PDB entry 5E17 | X-ray diffraction, 3.20 A resolution | chains D and G of the 9 polymer chains in the assembly

[Chain D]
Molecule: DNA-directed RNA polymerase subunit beta'
From: Thermus thermophilus (strain HB8 / ATCC 27634 / DSM 579)
Notes: EC 2.7.7.6
UniProt: Q8RQE8 (RPOC_THET8); numbering as in UniProt (aligned over 1-1524)
Chain sequence (1524 residues; row label = number of the first residue in the row):
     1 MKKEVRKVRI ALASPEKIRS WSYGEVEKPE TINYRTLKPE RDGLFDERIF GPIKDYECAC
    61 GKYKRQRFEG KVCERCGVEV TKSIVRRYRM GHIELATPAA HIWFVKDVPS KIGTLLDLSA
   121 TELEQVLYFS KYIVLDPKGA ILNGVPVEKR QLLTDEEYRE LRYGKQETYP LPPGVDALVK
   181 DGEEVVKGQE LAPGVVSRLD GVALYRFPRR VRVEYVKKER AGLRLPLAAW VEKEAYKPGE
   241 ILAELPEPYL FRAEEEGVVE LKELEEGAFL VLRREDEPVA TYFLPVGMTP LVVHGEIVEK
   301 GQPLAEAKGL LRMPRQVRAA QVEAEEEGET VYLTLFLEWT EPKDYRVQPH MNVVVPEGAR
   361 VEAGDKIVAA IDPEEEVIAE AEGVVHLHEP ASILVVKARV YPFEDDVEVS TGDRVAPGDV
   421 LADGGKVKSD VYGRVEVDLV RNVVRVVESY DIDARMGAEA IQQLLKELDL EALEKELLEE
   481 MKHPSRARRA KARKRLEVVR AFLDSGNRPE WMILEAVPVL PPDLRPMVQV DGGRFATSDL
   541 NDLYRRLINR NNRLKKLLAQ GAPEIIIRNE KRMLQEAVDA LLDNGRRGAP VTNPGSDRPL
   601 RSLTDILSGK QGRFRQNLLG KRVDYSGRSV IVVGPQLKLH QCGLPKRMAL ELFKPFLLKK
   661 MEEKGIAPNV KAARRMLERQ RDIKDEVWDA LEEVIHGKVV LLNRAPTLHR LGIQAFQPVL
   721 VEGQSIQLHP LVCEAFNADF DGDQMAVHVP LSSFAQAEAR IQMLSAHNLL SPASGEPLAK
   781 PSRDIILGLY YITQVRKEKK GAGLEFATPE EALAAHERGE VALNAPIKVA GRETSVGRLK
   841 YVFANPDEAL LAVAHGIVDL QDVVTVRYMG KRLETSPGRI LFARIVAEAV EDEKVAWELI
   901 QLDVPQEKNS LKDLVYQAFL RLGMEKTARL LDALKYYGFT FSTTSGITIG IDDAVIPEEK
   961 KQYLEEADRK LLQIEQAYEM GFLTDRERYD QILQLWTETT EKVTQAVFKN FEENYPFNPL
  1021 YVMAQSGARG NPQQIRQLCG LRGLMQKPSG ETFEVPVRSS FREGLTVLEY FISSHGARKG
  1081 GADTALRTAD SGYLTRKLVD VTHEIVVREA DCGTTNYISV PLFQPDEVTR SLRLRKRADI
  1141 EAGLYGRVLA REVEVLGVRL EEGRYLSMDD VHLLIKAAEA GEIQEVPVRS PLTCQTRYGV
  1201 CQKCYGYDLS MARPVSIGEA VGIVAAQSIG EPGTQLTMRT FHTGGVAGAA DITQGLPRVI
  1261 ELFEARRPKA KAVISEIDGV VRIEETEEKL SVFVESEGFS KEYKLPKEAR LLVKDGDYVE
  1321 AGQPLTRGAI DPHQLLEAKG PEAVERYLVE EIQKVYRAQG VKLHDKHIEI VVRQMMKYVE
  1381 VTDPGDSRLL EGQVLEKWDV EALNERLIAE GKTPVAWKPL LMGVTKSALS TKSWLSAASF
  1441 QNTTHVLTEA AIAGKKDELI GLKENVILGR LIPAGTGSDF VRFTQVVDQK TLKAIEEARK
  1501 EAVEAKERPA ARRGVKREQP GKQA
Disordered / not traced: 1-2, 1238-1251, 1503-1524
Bound ions: Zn2+ site 1: Cys-58, Cys-60, Cys-73, Cys-76; Mg2+ site 1: Asp-739, Asp-741, Asp-743 (shared with 1 residue of chain I); Mg2+ site 2 near Lys-840 (its only coordinating residue here); Zn2+ site 2: Cys-1112, Cys-1194, Cys-1201, Cys-1204

[Chain G]
Molecule: 21-nt DNA strand
Sequence (21 nucleotides; numbered 1 to 21; the number before each row is that of its first residue):
     1 CCTGCATCCG TGAGTCGAGG G
Disordered / not traced: 1-3

[Interface between chain D and chain G]
Residue-residue contacts (17):
  Arg-586(D) with DG10(G), salt bridge to the phosphate
  Lys-610(D) with DG14(G), salt bridge to the phosphate; DT15(G), salt bridge to the phosphate
  Arg-615(D) with DA13(G), salt bridge to the phosphate; DT15(G), salt bridge to the phosphate
  Arg-622(D) with DG17(G), salt bridge to the phosphate
  Arg-628(D) with DG17(G), sugar contact
  Ala-705(D) with DC16(G), sugar contact
  Pro-706(D) with DT15(G), base contact
  Thr-1088(D) with DG14(G), sugar contact
  Ala-1089(D) with DG14(G), sugar contact
  Gly-1092(D) with DG14(G), sugar contact
  Tyr-1093(D) with DG12(G), sugar contact; DA13(G), sugar contact; DG14(G), sugar contact
  Gln-1441(D) with DG12(G), sugar contact
  Asn-1442(D) with DG12(G), hydrogen bond to the phosphate
Also at the interface, not in a pair above, chain D (14 interface residues in all): Thr-1443
Also at the interface, not in a pair above, chain G (8 interface residues in all): DT11

[Overview]
Chain D and chain G form an interface of 14 and 8 residues respectively, with 1 hydrogen bond and 6 salt
bridges. Among the polar pairs are Asn-1442(D)/DG12(G), Arg-586(D)/DG10(G) and Lys-610(D)/DG14(G). Cys-58(D),
Cys-60(D), Cys-73(D) and Cys-76(D) form the Zn2+ site 1.
Here chain D is DNA-directed RNA polymerase subunit beta' (Thermus thermophilus (strain HB8 / ATCC 27634 / DSM
579)) and chain G is a 21-nt DNA strand. Entry 5E17 (T. thermophilus transcription initiation complex having a
RRR discriminator sequence and a nontemplate-strand length corresponding to ...) was determined by X-ray
diffraction (same publication as 5E18).
